PDB entry 4NNW | X-ray diffraction, 2.60 A resolution | chains L and M of the 28 polymer chains in the assembly

== Chain L ==
Name: Proteasome subunit beta type-6
From: Saccharomyces cerevisiae S288c
UniProtKB: P23724 (PSB6_YEAST); residues 1-222 here correspond to UniProt positions 20-241 (UniProt number = residue number + 19)
Chain sequence (222 residues; row label = number of the first residue in the row):
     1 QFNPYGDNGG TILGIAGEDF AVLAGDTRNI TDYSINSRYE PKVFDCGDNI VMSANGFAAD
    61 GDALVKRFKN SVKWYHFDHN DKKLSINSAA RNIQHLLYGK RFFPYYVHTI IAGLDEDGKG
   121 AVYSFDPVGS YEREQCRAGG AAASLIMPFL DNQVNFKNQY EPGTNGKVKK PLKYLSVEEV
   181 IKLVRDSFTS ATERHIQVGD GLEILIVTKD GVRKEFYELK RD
Metal / ion sites: Mg2+: Asp222 (shared with 3 residues of chain V)
Residues lining bound ligands: PHQ-Leu-Leu-Leu-ketoaldehyde, bound form (2MK; N-[(benzyloxy)carbonyl]-L-leucyl-N-[(2R,3S)-1,2-dihydroxy-5-methylhexan-3-yl]-L-leucinamide): Pro104, Tyr106, Asp126, Pro127, Val128, Ser130

== Chain M ==
Name: Proteasome subunit beta type-7
From: Saccharomyces cerevisiae S288c
UniProtKB: P30657 (PSB7_YEAST); residues -12 to 233 here correspond to UniProt positions 21-266 (UniProt number = residue number + 33)
Chain sequence (246 residues; each row starts with the number of its first residue; numbers below 1 keep their minus sign (Thr-12 is residue -12)):
   -12 TQIANAGASP MVNTQQPIVT GTSVISMKYD NGVIIAADNL GSYGSLLRFN GVERLIPVGD
    48 NTVVGISGDI SDMQHIERLL KDLVTENAYD NPLADAEEAL EPSYIFEYLA TVMYQRRSKM
   108 NPLWNAIIVA GVQSNGDQFL RYVNLLGVTY SSPTLATGFG AHMANPLLRK VVDRESDIPK
   168 TTVQVAEEAI VNAMRVLYYR DARSSRNFSL AIIDKNTGLT FKKNLQVENM KWDFAKDIKG
   228 YGTQKI
Disordered / not traced: -12 to 0

== How chain L and chain M interact ==
Pairs across the interface (37; chain L residue first):
  Gln1(L) with Thr1(M), hydrogen bond
  Phe2(L) with Thr1(M); Arg104(M); Pro109(M), hydrophobic
  Asn3(L) with Leu133(M)
  Pro4(L) with Arg104(M), hydrogen bond (backbone-side chain); Met107(M), hydrophobic; Leu133(M)
  Tyr5(L) with Arg104(M)
  Asn8(L) with Val135(M)
  Asn29(L) with Tyr137(M)
  Ser34(L) with His149(M)
  Ile35(L) with Arg156(M), hydrogen bond (backbone-side chain)
  Asn36(L) with Tyr137(M), hydrogen bond; Ser139(M); Arg156(M)
  Ser37(L) with Ser138(M), hydrogen bond (side chain-backbone)
  Glu40(L) with Arg128(M), salt bridge; Tyr137(M); Ser138(M), hydrogen bond (side chain-backbone)
  Phe57(L) with Arg104(M); Leu133(M); Val135(M), hydrophobic
  Ala59(L) with Tyr101(M); Leu133(M); Gly134(M); Val135(M)
  Asp60(L) with Tyr101(M), hydrogen bond; Arg104(M), salt bridge
  Asp62(L) with Thr136(M)
  Ala63(L) with Tyr101(M)
  Lys66(L) with Glu94(M), salt bridge
  Phe103(L) with Arg104(M); Ser105(M)
  Glu218(L) with Arg161(M), salt bridge
  Arg221(L) with Asp160(M), salt bridge; Arg161(M)
Interface residues without a listed pair, chain L (25 interface residues in all): Gly6, Tyr39, Lys100, Tyr105
Interface residues without a listed pair, chain M (22 interface residues in all): Trp111, Leu132, Leu142

== Overview ==
The interface between chain L and chain M involves 25 residues on one side and 22 on the other, with 7
hydrogen bonds and 5 salt bridges. Polar pairs include Glu40(L)-Arg128(M), Asp60(L)-Arg104(M) and
Lys66(L)-Glu94(M). Bound to chain L: PHQ-Leu-Leu-Leu-ketoaldehyde, bound form.
Chain L is Proteasome subunit beta type-6 and chain M is Proteasome subunit beta type-7, both from
Saccharomyces cerevisiae S288c; the structure, yCP in complex with Z-Leu-Leu-Leu-ketoaldehyde, was determined
by X-ray diffraction (same publication as 4NNN, 4NO1, 4NO6, 4NO8 and 4NO9).
